Entry 1S5Y (X-ray diffraction, 2.50 A resolution); this record covers chains A and C of the 4 polymer chains in the assembly.

# Chain A (and C)
Name: Hemoglobin alpha chain
Organism: Trematomus bernacchii
Notes: chain C of this document is another copy of the same molecule, construct and numbering; everything in this record applies to it too
Reference sequence: P80043 (HBA_PAGBE); numbering as in UniProt (aligned over 1-142)
Sequence (143 residues; numbered 0 to 142; the number before each row is that of its first residue; numbering starts at 0):
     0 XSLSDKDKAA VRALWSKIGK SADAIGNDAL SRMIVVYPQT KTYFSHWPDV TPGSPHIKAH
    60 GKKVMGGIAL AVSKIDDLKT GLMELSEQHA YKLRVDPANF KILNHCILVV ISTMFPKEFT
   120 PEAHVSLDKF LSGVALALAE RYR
Modified residues: ACE (acetyl group) at position 0
Bound ions: heme Fe near His-88 (its only coordinating residue here)
Ligand contacts: heme (HEM): Met-32, Thr-39, Tyr-42, Phe-43, His-45, Trp-46, His-59, Lys-62, Val-63, Gly-66, Ile-67, Leu-84, Gln-87, His-88, Leu-92, Val-94, Asn-98, Phe-99, Leu-102, Asn-103, Ile-106, Leu-137
Swiss-Prot annotation at these positions:
  - binding site (O2): His-59
  - binding site (heme b): His-88
  - modified residue: Ser-1 (N-acetylserine)

# Interface between chain A and chain C
Contacting residue pairs (9):
  Ser-1(A) / Lys-78(C)
  Ser-1(A) / Glu-139(C)  hydrogen bond
  Lys-78(A) / Ser-1(C)  hydrogen bond
  Asp-127(A) / Arg-142(C)  salt bridge
  Lys-128(A) / Arg-142(C)  hydrogen bond (side chain-backbone)
  Leu-135(A) / Leu-135(C)  hydrophobic
  Glu-139(A) / Ser-1(C)  hydrogen bond
  Arg-142(A) / Asp-127(C)  salt bridge
  Arg-142(A) / Lys-128(C)  hydrogen bond (backbone-side chain)
Other interface residues (no listed pair), chain A (9 interface residues in all): ACE_0, Asp-6
Other interface residues (no listed pair), chain C (9 interface residues in all): ACE_0, Val-124

# Overview
The chain A/chain C interface involves 9 residues from each chain, with 5 hydrogen bonds and 2 salt bridges.
Polar contacts include Asp-127(A)/Arg-142(C), Ser-1(A)/Glu-139(C) and Lys-78(A)/Ser-1(C). Ligands of chain A:
heme.
Chain A and chain C are both Hemoglobin alpha chain (Trematomus bernacchii); the structure, The crystal
structure of Trematomus bernacchii hemoglobin oxidized by ferricyanide, was determined by X-ray diffraction
(same publication as 1S5X).
